8H9E - chains C and O of the 9 polymer chains in the assembly; structure by electron microscopy, 2.53 A resolution.

Chain C:
Protein: ATP synthase subunit alpha, mitochondrial
Organism: Homo sapiens
UniProt: P25705 (ATPA_HUMAN); residues 1-510 here correspond to UniProt positions 44-553 (UniProt number = residue number + 43)
Amino-acid sequence (510 residues; row label = number of the first residue in the row):
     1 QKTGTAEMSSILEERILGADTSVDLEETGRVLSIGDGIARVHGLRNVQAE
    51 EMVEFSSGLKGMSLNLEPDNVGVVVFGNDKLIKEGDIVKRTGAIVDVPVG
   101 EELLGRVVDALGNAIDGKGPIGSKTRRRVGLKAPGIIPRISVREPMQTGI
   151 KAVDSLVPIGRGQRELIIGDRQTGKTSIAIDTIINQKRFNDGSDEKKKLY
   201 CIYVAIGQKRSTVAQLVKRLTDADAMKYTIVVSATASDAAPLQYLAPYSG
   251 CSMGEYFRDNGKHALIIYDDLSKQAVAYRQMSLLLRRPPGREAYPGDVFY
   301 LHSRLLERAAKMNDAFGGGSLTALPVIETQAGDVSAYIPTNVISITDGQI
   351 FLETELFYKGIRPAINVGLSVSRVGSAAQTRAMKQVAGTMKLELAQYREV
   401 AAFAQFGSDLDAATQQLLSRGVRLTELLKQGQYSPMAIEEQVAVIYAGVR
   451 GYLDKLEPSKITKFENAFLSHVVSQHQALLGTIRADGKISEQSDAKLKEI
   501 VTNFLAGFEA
Disordered / not traced: 1-6, 402-416, 509-510
Metal / ion sites: Mg2+: Thr176 (together with ATP)
Residues lining bound ligands: ATP (adenosine-5'-triphosphate): Asp170, Arg171, Gln172, Thr173, Gly174, Lys175, Thr176, Ser177, Phe357, Arg362, Pro363, Gln430, Gly431, Gln432

Chain O:
Protein: ATP synthase subunit O, mitochondrial
Organism: Homo sapiens
UniProt: P48047 (ATPO_HUMAN); residues 1-190 here correspond to UniProt positions 24-213 (UniProt number = residue number + 23)
Amino-acid sequence (190 residues; each row starts with the number of its first residue):
     1 FAKLVRPPVQVYGIEGRYATALYSAASKQNKLEQVEKELLRVAQILKEPK
    51 VAASVLNPYVKRSIKVKSLNDITAKERFSPLTTNLINLLAENGRLSNTQG
   101 VVSAFSTMMSVHRGEVPCTVTSASPLEEATLSELKTVLKSFLSQGQVLKL
   151 EAKTDPSILGGMIVRIGEKYVDMSVKTKIQKLGRAMREIV
Disordered / not traced: 1, 189-190
Swiss-Prot annotation at these positions:
  - modified residue: Lys31 (N6-acetyllysine), Lys37 (N6-acetyllysine), Lys47 (N6-acetyllysine), Lys50 (N6-acetyllysine), Lys67 (N6-succinyllysine), Lys135 (N6-acetyllysine), Lys139 (N6-acetyllysine), Lys149 (N6-acetyllysine), Lys153 (N6-acetyllysine), Lys169 (N6-acetyllysine), Lys176 (N6-succinyllysine)

Interface between chain C and chain O:
Pairs across the interface - 29 pairs, chain C then chain O:
  Ile11(C) with Met186(O), hydrophobic
  Arg15(C) with Ala185(O); Met186(O); Glu188(O)
  Ile16(C) with Met186(O), hydrophobic
  Ala19(C) with Leu182(O), hydrophobic
  Val23(C) with Met173(O), hydrophobic
  Asp24(C) with Tyr170(O); Val171(O)
  Leu25(C) with Phe141(O), hydrophobic; Lys169(O); Tyr170(O); Val171(O), hydrophobic
  Glu26(C) with Glu168(O); Lys169(O); Tyr170(O), hydrogen bond (backbone-backbone)
  Glu27(C) with Glu168(O); Lys169(O)
  Thr28(C) with Arg165(O), hydrogen bond; Glu168(O), hydrogen bond (side chain-backbone); Tyr170(O)
  Gly29(C) with Arg165(O)
  Gly43(C) with Glu168(O)
  Leu44(C) with Glu168(O)
  Arg45(C) with Glu168(O), hydrogen bond (backbone-side chain)
  Pro68(C) with Tyr12(O), hydrophobic
  Asp69(C) with Tyr12(O)
  Ile87(C) with Arg165(O)
  Lys89(C) with Tyr170(O)
Also at the interface, not in a pair above, chain C (21 interface residues in all): Ser22, Arg30, Gly58
Also at the interface, not in a pair above, chain O (15 interface residues in all): Asp172, Lys181, Arg184

Summary:
21 residues of chain C and 15 residues of chain O are in contact; the contacts include 4 hydrogen bonds. Polar
contacts include Thr28(C)-Arg165(O), Thr28(C)-Glu168(O) and Arg45(C)-Glu168(O). Chain C binds ATP.
Chain C is ATP synthase subunit alpha, mitochondrial and chain O is ATP synthase subunit O, mitochondrial,
both from Homo sapiens; the structure, Human ATP synthase F1 domain, state 1, was determined by electron
microscopy together with 8H9I, 8H9L and 8H9P from the same study.
